PDB entry 8ODZ | electron microscopy, 3.60 A resolution | chains A and D of the 4 polymer chains in the assembly

# Chain A
Name: Interleukin-12 subunit alpha
Source organism: Mus musculus
UniProtKB: P43431 (IL12A_MOUSE); residue numbers follow UniProt; this construct covers 23-215
Amino-acid sequence (231 residues; numbered 23 to 253; the number before each row is that of its first residue):
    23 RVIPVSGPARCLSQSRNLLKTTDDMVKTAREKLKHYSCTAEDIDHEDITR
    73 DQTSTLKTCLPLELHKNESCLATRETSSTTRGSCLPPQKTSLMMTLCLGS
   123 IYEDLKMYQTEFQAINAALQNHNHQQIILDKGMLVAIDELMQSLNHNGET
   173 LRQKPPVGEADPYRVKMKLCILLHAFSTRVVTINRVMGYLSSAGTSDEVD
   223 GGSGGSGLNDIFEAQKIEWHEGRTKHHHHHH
Unresolved in the structure: 23-31, 62-63, 93-102, 169-183, 215-253
Disulfide bonds: C33-C106, C60-C192, C81-C119
Differences from the reference sequence: expression tag (216-253)

# Chain D
Name: Interleukin-12 receptor subunit beta-2, Calmodulin-1
Source organism: Mus musculus
UniProtKB: chimeric construct of P97378, P0DP23: residues 24-637 from P97378 (I12R2_MOUSE) positions 24-637 (same numbers); residues 648-792 from P0DP23 positions 5-149 (UniProt number = residue number - 643)
Amino-acid sequence (769 residues; row label = number of the first residue in the row):
    24 NIDVCKLGTVTVQPAPVIPLGSAANISCSLNPKQGCSHYPSSNELILLKF
    74 VNDVLVENLHGKKVHDHTGHSSTFQVTNLSLGMTLFVCKLNCSNSQKKPP
   124 VPVCGVEISVGVAPEPPQNISCVQEGENGTVACSWNSGKVTYLKTNYTLQ
   174 LSGPNNLTCQKQCFSDNRQNCNRLDLGINLSPDLAESRFIVRVTAINDLG
   224 NSSSLPHTFTFLDIVIPLPPWDIRINFLNASGSRGTLQWEDEGQVVLNQL
   274 RYQPLNSTSWNMVNATNAKGKYDLRDLRPFTEYEFQISSKLHLSGGSWSN
   324 WSESLRTRTPEEEPVGILDIWYMKQDIDYDRQQISLFWKSLNPSEARGKI
   374 LHYQVTLQEVTKKTTLQNTTRHTSWTRVIPRTGAWTASVSAANSKGASAP
   424 THINIVDLCGTGLLAPHQVSAKSENMDNILVTWQPPKKADSAVREYIVEW
   474 RALQPGSITKFPPHWLRIPPDNMSALISENIKPYICYEIRVHALSESQGG
   524 CSSIRGDSKHKAPVSGPHITAITEKKERLFISWTHIPFPEQRGCILHYRI
   574 YWKERDSTAQPELCEIQYRRSQNSHPISSLQPRVTYVLWMTAVTAAGESP
   624 QGNEREFCPQGKANGTGGSGGSGGLTEEQIAEFKEAFSLFDKDGDGTITT
   674 KELGTVMRSLGQNPTEAELQDMINEVDADGNGTIDFPEFLTMMARKMKDT
   724 DSEEEIREAFRVFDKDGNGYISAAELRHVMTNLGEKLTDEEVDEMIREAD
   774 IDGDGQVNYEEFVQMMTAK
Unresolved in the structure: 24-25, 57-66, 83-88, 114-122, 633-792
Disulfide bonds: C28-C127, C51-C111, C145-C156, C186-C194, C432-C524, C509-C567
Glycans and other covalent adducts: N-acetylglucosamine (NAG) linked to N48, N224
Differences from the reference sequence: linker (638-647)

# Chain A / chain D interface
Contacting residue pairs - 18 pairs, chain A then chain D:
  K54(A) - D76(D)
  H57(A) - F73(D)
  H57(A) - D76(D)  salt bridge
  H57(A) - V77(D)
  H57(A) - L78(D)
  Y58(A) - L108(D)  hydrophobic
  Y58(A) - E130(D)  hydrogen bond
  Q142(A) - R191(D)  hydrogen bond
  N145(A) - L166(D)
  N145(A) - K167(D)
  N145(A) - N190(D)
  H146(A) - M106(D)
  H146(A) - E130(D)  salt bridge
  Y185(A) - L108(D)  hydrophobic
  Y185(A) - C127(D)
  Y185(A) - G128(D)
  R186(A) - V27(D)
  M189(A) - V27(D)  hydrophobic
Other interface residues (no listed pair), chain A (12 interface residues in all): S59, E68, Q147
Other interface residues (no listed pair), chain D (18 interface residues in all): K29, P125, V129, D189
Interface features reported in the paper:
  - residue pairs: Y185(A)-G128(D) (pi stacking)
  - interface residues, chain A: Q142(A), N145(A)
  - interface residues, chain D: N190(D), R191(D)

# Summary
12 residues of chain A and 18 residues of chain D are in contact, with 2 hydrogen bonds and 2 salt bridges.
Among the polar pairs are H57(A)-D76(D), H146(A)-E130(D) and Y58(A)-E130(D). The paper describes pi stacking
between Y185(A) and G128(D). The paper reports interface residues Q142(A), N145(A) and N190(D) among others.
Chain A is Interleukin-12 subunit alpha and chain D is Interleukin-12 receptor subunit beta-2, Calmodulin-1,
both from Mus musculus; the structure, Cryo-EM structure of a pre-dimerized murine IL-12 complete
extracellular signaling complex (Class 1), was determined by electron microscopy (same publication as 8CR5,
8CR6, 8CR8, 8OE0, 8OE4 and 8PB1).
